Entry 4H6U (X-ray diffraction, 2.45 A resolution); this record covers chains A and B.

[Chain A (and B)]
Molecule: Alpha-tubulin N-acetyltransferase
Organism: Danio rerio
Notes: EC 2.3.1.108; chain B of this document is another copy of the same molecule, construct and numbering; everything in this record applies to it too
UniProt: Q6PH17 (ATAT_DANRE); residues 1-196 here = UniProt positions 1-196
Sequence (200 residues; numbered -4 to 196; 1 number in that range is skipped by the numbering (no residue carries it; nothing is unmodelled there); the number before each row is that of its first residue; numbers below 1 keep their minus sign (Gly-4 is residue -4)):
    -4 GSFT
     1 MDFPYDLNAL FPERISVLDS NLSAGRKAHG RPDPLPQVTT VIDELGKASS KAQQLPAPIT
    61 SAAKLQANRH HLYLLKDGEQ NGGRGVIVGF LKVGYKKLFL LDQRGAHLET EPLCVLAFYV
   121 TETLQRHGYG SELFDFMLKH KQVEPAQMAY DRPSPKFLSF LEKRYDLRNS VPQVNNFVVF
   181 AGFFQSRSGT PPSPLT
Disordered / not traced: -4, 48-67, 80-81, 185-196 (chain B: 22-32, 49-65, 186-196)
Differences from the reference sequence: expression tag (-4 to -1); engineered mutation Ala117 (Asp in Q6PH17)
Residues lining bound ligands: acetyl coenzyme A (ACO): Val115, Leu116, Ala117, Phe118, Tyr119, Val120, Gln125, Arg126, His127, Gly128, Tyr129, Gly130, Ser131, Asp151, Arg152, Pro153, Ser154, Lys156, Phe157, Ser159, Phe160, Lys163, Arg164
UniProt features mapped onto this chain:
  - binding site (acetyl-CoA): Ser154 to Lys163
  - site: Gln53 (Crucial for catalytic activity)
  - mutagenesis: Leu45 (L45A: Reduces activity to 30%), Gln53 (Q53A: Reduces activity to 1.5%), Arg126 (R126E: Reduces activity to 19%), Ser131 (S131L: No effect), Asp151 (D151A: Reduces activity to 1%), Ser154 (S154A: Reduces activity to 8%)
From the paper describing this entry:
  - conformationally variable residues (order/disorder transition): Ala24 to Val38
  - self-association interface (contacts with another copy of this molecule); pairs are residue here / residue on that copy: Leu45-Phe3 (hydrophobic contact), Leu45-Phe11 (hydrophobic contact)
  - mutagenesis - L45A, F90A, K92E, D151A: decreased catalytic activity
  - catalytic residues: Asp151 (proposed by the authors, not directly observed)

[How chain A and chain B interact]
Residue-residue contacts (133):
  Ser-3(A) with Thr-1(B), hydrogen bond (backbone-backbone); Met1(B); Ile42(B); Asp43(B), hydrogen bond (backbone-side chain)
  Phe-2(A) with Ser-3(B); Phe-2(B), hydrophobic; Met1(B), hydrophobic; Val41(B); Ile42(B), hydrogen bond (backbone-backbone); Asp43(B); Glu44(B); Leu45(B), hydrophobic
  Thr-1(A) with Gly-4(B), hydrogen bond (side chain-backbone); Ser-3(B), hydrogen bond (backbone-backbone); Arg84(B), hydrogen bond (backbone-side chain)
  Met1(A) with Ser-3(B), hydrogen bond; Phe-2(B), hydrophobic; Thr40(B); Val41(B), hydrogen bond (backbone-backbone); Arg84(B)
  Asp2(A) with Thr39(B); Thr40(B), hydrogen bond; Asn81(B), hydrogen bond; Arg84(B), salt bridge; Gly85(B); Val86(B); Ile87(B), hydrogen bond (backbone-backbone)
  Phe3(A) with Val38(B); Thr39(B), hydrogen bond (backbone-backbone); Val41(B), hydrophobic; Ile87(B), hydrophobic
  Pro4(A) with Pro36(B), hydrophobic; Gln37(B); Val38(B); Val86(B); Ile87(B); Thr121(B)
  Tyr5(A) with Gln37(B); Val38(B); Thr39(B)
  Asp6(A) with Tyr119(B), hydrogen bond; Thr121(B), hydrogen bond; Glu122(B), hydrogen bond (side chain-backbone)
  Leu7(A) with Ile87(B); Val88(B); Gly89(B); Phe90(B), hydrophobic
  Asn8(A) with Thr39(B); Gly46(B), hydrogen bond (side chain-backbone); Lys47(B), hydrogen bond (side chain-backbone)
  Leu10(A) with Phe90(B); Tyr119(B)
  Phe11(A) with Leu45(B), hydrophobic; Leu72(B), hydrophobic; Leu74(B), hydrophobic; Phe90(B), hydrophobic
  Pro12(A) with Leu72(B), hydrophobic; Phe90(B); Lys92(B)
  Glu13(A) with Leu45(B)
  Arg14(A) with Glu44(B), salt bridge; Leu45(B); Gly46(B); Lys47(B)
  Ile15(A) with Asp43(B); Glu44(B); Leu45(B), hydrogen bond (backbone-backbone)
  Ser16(A) with Asp43(B); Glu44(B), hydrogen bond
  Val17(A) with Asp43(B), hydrogen bond (backbone-backbone)
  Pro36(A) with Pro4(B), hydrophobic
  Gln37(A) with Pro4(B); Tyr5(B)
  Val38(A) with Asp2(B); Phe3(B); Tyr5(B)
  Thr39(A) with Asp2(B); Phe3(B), hydrogen bond (backbone-backbone); Tyr5(B); Asn8(B)
  Thr40(A) with Met1(B); Asp2(B)
  Val41(A) with Phe-2(B); Met1(B), hydrogen bond (backbone-backbone)
  Ile42(A) with Gly-4(B); Ser-3(B), hydrogen bond (backbone-backbone); Phe-2(B), hydrogen bond (backbone-backbone)
  Asp43(A) with Gly-4(B); Ser-3(B), hydrogen bond (side chain-backbone); Phe-2(B); Ile15(B); Ser16(B); Val17(B), hydrogen bond (backbone-backbone)
  Glu44(A) with Arg14(B), salt bridge; Ile15(B); Ser16(B), hydrogen bond
  Leu45(A) with Phe-2(B), hydrophobic; Glu13(B); Arg14(B), hydrogen bond (backbone-side chain); Ile15(B), hydrogen bond (backbone-backbone)
  Gly46(A) with Asn8(B), hydrogen bond (backbone-side chain); Arg14(B); Arg69(B), hydrogen bond (backbone-side chain)
  Lys47(A) with Asn8(B); Arg14(B)
  Arg69(A) with Gly46(B), hydrogen bond (side chain-backbone)
  Leu72(A) with Phe11(B), hydrophobic; Pro12(B), hydrophobic
  Leu74(A) with Phe11(B), hydrophobic
  Arg84(A) with Phe-2(B); Thr-1(B); Met1(B), hydrogen bond (side chain-backbone); Asp2(B)
  Gly85(A) with Asp2(B), hydrogen bond (backbone-backbone)
  Val86(A) with Asp2(B); Pro4(B)
  Ile87(A) with Met1(B), hydrophobic; Asp2(B), hydrogen bond (backbone-backbone); Phe3(B), hydrophobic; Pro4(B); Leu7(B)
  Val88(A) with Leu7(B)
  Gly89(A) with Leu7(B)
  Phe90(A) with Leu7(B), hydrophobic; Leu10(B); Phe11(B), hydrophobic; Pro12(B)
  Lys92(A) with Pro12(B)
  Tyr119(A) with Asp6(B), hydrogen bond; Leu10(B), hydrophobic
  Thr121(A) with Pro4(B); Asp6(B), hydrogen bond
  Glu122(A) with Asp6(B), hydrogen bond (backbone-side chain)
Interface residues without a listed pair, chain A (47 interface residues in all): Lys76, Ala117
Interface residues without a listed pair, chain B (48 interface residues in all): Ala117

[In short]
47 residues of chain A face 48 of chain B across their interface; the contacts include 38 hydrogen bonds and 3
salt bridges. Polar pairs include Asp2(A)-Arg84(B), Arg14(A)-Glu44(B) and Ser-3(A)-Asp43(B). Bound to chain A:
acetyl coenzyme A. The paper reports the catalytic residue Asp151(A); L45A, F90A and K92E of chain A, among
others, reduce catalytic activity.
Chain A and chain B are both Alpha-tubulin N-acetyltransferase (Danio rerio); the structure, Tubulin
acetyltransferase mutant, was determined by X-ray diffraction, deposited together with 4H6Z.
